Entry 7WBB (electron microscopy, 3.60 A resolution); this record covers chains H and C of the 7 polymer chains in the assembly.

# Chain H
Name: substrate
Source organism: Escherichia coli
Chain sequence (23 residues; numbered 1 to 23; the number before each row is that of its first residue; X marks 23 residues of unknown identity (built as UNK)):
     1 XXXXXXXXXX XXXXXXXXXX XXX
Disordered / not traced: 12

# Chain C
Name: AFG2 isoform 1
Source organism: Saccharomyces cerevisiae
UniProtKB: A0A6A5PRU8 (A0A6A5PRU8_YEASX); residues 1-780 here = UniProt positions 1-780
Chain sequence (780 residues; row label = number of the first residue in the row):
     1 MAPKSSSSGS KKKSSASSNS ADAKASKFKL PAEFITRPHP SKDHGKETCT AYIHPNVLSS
    61 LEINPGSFCT VGKIGENGIL VIARAGDEEV HPVNVITLST TIRSVGNLIL GDRLELKKAQ
   121 VQPPYATKVT VGSLQGYNIL ECMEEKVIQK LLDDSGVIMP GMIFQNLKTK AGDESIDVVI
   181 TDASDDSLPD VSQLDLNMDD MYGGLDNLFY LSPPFIFRKG STHITFSKET QANRKYNLPE
   241 PLSYAAVGGL DKEIESLKSA IEIPLHQPTL FSSFGVSPPR GILLHGPPGT GKTMLLRVVA
   301 NTSNAHVLTI NGPSIVSKYL GETEAALRDI FNEARKYQPS IIFIDQIDSI APNRANDDSG
   361 EVESRVVATL LTLMDGMGAA GKVVVIAATN RPNSVDPALR RPGRFDQEVE IGIPDVDARF
   421 DILTKQFSRM SSDRHVLDSE AIKYIASKTH GYVGADLTAL CRESVMKTIQ RGLGTDANID
   481 KFSLKVTLKD VESAMVDIRP SAMREIFLEM PKVYWSDIGG QEELKTKMKE MIQLPLEASE
   541 TFARLGISAP KGVLLYGPPG CSKTLTAKAL ATESGINFLA VKGPEIFNKY VGESERAIRE
   601 IFRKARSAAP SIIFFDQIDA LSPDRDGSST SAANHVLTSL LNEIDGVEEL KGVVIVAATN
   661 RPDEIDAALL RPGRLDRHIY VGPPDVNARL EILKKCTKKF NTEESGVDLH ELADRTEGYS
   721 GAEVVLLCQE AGLAAIMEDL DVAKVELRHF EKAFKGIARG ITPEMLSYYE EFALRSGSSS
Disordered / not traced: 1-28, 186-208, 778-780
Sequence notes: engineered mutation Gln346 (Glu in A0A6A5PRU8), Gln617 (Glu in A0A6A5PRU8)
Ligand contacts:
  - ATP (adenosine-5'-triphosphate), molecule 1: Ala246, Val247, Gly248, Pro288, Gly289, Thr290, Gly291, Lys292, Thr293, Met294, Gln346, Ile422, Gln426, Gly454, Ala455, Thr458
  - ATP, molecule 2: Asp375, Arg401, Arg404
  - ATP, molecule 3: Asp517, Ile518, Gly519, Pro558, Pro559, Gly560, Cys561, Ser562, Lys563, Thr564, Leu565, Lys568, Gln617, Asn660, Ile692, Gly721, Ala722, Val725
  - ATP, molecule 4: Asp645, Arg671, Arg674
What the authors report for this chain:
  - mutagenesis - Y319A, E346Q/E617Q, M503A, R504A, Y590A, V647R: decreased growth
  - binding site for ATP: Arg401, Arg404, Arg671, Arg674
  - binding site for substrate (chain H): Lys318 to Leu320, Lys589 to Val591
  - contacts within the chain: Asn107-Pro241 (backbone contact)
  - mutagenesis - Y236R, E240A, P241A, R499A, F507A: unchanged growth

# Chain H / chain C interface
Chain C side of the interface, 6 residues: Lys318, Tyr319, Leu320, Lys589, Tyr590, Val591

# In short
No residue of chain H is in contact with chain C. Ligands of chain C: 4 copies of ATP. From the paper: a
binding site for ATP at Arg401(C), Arg404(C) and Arg671(C) among others; Y319A, E346Q/E617Q and M503A of chain
C, among others, reduce growth; 11 substitutions were tested in all.
Chain H is substrate (Escherichia coli) and chain C is AFG2 isoform 1 (Saccharomyces cerevisiae); the
structure, Cryo-EM structure of substrate engaged Drg1 hexamer, was determined by electron microscopy,
deposited together with 7WD3, 7YKK, 7YKL, 7YKT and 7YKZ.
